PDB entry 8X7K | electron microscopy, 3.27 A resolution | chains E and I of the 12 polymer chains in the assembly

[Chain E]
Protein: Histone H3.2
Organism: Homo sapiens
UniProt: Q71DI3 (H32_HUMAN); residues 38-134 here correspond to UniProt positions 39-135 (UniProt number = residue number + 1)
Sequence (97 residues; numbered 38 to 134; the number before each row is that of its first residue):
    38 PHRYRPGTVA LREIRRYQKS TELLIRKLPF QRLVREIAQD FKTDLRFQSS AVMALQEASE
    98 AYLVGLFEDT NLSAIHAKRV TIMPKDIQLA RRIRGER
Sequence notes: conflict Ser110 (Cys111 in Q71DI3)
Swiss-Prot annotation at these positions:
  - modified residue: Tyr41 (Phosphotyrosine), Lys56 (N6,N6,N6-trimethyllysine), Ser57 (Phosphoserine), Lys64 (N6-(2-hydroxyisobutyryl)lysine), Lys79 (N6,N6,N6-trimethyllysine), Thr80 (Phosphothreonine), Ser86 (Phosphoserine), Thr107 (Phosphothreonine), Lys115 (N6-acetyllysine), Lys122 (N6-(2-hydroxyisobutyryl)lysine)

[Chain I]
Molecule: 143-nt DNA strand
Organism: Homo sapiens
Sequence (143 nucleotides; row label = number of the first residue in the row; numbers below 1 keep their minus sign (DC-72 is residue -72)):
   -72 CAGGATGTAT ATATCTGACA CGTGCCTGGA GACTAGGGAG TAATCCCCTT GGCGGTTAAA
   -12 ACGCGGGGGA CAGCGCGTAC GTGCGTTTAA GCGGTGCTAG AGCTGTCTAC GACCAATTGA
    48 GCGGCCTCGG CACCGGGATT CTC

[How chain E and chain I interact]
Pairs across the interface (24):
  His39(E) with DA-68(I), sugar contact
  Arg40(E) with DG8(I), base contact; DT9(I), hydrogen bond to the base; DG10(I), sugar contact
  Tyr41(E) with DT9(I), sugar contact; DG10(I), phosphate contact
  Pro43(E) with DG8(I), phosphate contact; DT9(I), phosphate contact
  Gly44(E) with DG8(I), phosphate contact; DT9(I), hydrogen bond to the phosphate
  Thr45(E) with DT9(I), phosphate contact
  Val46(E) with DT9(I), hydrogen bond to the phosphate; DG10(I), phosphate contact
  Ala47(E) with DT9(I), hydrogen bond to the phosphate
  Arg49(E) with DG-66(I), sugar contact
  Lys56(E) with DA-64(I), salt bridge to the phosphate
  Arg63(E) with DA17(I), phosphate contact; DG18(I), salt bridge to the phosphate
  Lys64(E) with DG18(I), hydrogen bond to the phosphate
  Leu65(E) with DA17(I), phosphate contact; DG18(I), hydrogen bond to the phosphate
  Pro66(E) with DA17(I), phosphate contact
  Arg69(E) with DA17(I), salt bridge to the phosphate
  Arg83(E) with DG27(I), sugar contact
Other interface residues (no listed pair), chain E (17 interface residues in all): Arg42
Other interface residues (no listed pair), chain I (12 interface residues in all): DG-69, DT-67, DT-65

[In short]
Chain E and chain I form an interface of 17 and 12 residues respectively, with 6 hydrogen bonds and 3 salt
bridges. Polar contacts include Arg40(E)-DT9(I), Gly44(E)-DT9(I) and Val46(E)-DT9(I).
Here chain E is Histone H3.2 and chain I is a 143-nt DNA strand, both from Homo sapiens. Entry 8X7K (Cryo-EM
structures of RNF168/UbcH5c-Ub in complex with H2AK13Ub nucleosomes) was determined by electron microscopy.
